Entry 8X9B (electron microscopy, 3.82 A resolution); this record covers chains K and L of the 16 polymer chains in the assembly.

# Chain K
Molecule: Genome polyprotein
From: Coxsackievirus A16
Reference sequence: A0A2S1BJ89 (A0A2S1BJ89_9ENTO); residues 1-242 here correspond to UniProt positions 324-565 (UniProt number = residue number + 323)
Amino-acid sequence (242 residues; numbered 1 to 242; the number before each row is that of its first residue):
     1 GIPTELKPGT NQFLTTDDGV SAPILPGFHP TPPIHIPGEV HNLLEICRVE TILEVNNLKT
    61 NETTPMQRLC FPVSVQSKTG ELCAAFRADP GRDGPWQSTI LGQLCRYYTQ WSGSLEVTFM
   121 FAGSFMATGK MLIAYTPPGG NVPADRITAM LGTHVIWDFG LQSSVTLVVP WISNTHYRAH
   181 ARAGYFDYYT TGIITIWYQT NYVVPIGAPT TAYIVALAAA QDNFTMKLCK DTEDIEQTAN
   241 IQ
Disordered / not traced: 1-5, 175-189, 233-242

# Chain L
Molecule: Genome polyprotein
From: Coxsackievirus A16
Reference sequence: A0A2S1BJ89 (A0A2S1BJ89_9ENTO); residues 1-254 here correspond to UniProt positions 70-323 (UniProt number = residue number + 69)
Amino-acid sequence (254 residues; each row starts with the number of its first residue):
     1 SPSAEACGYS DRVAQLTIGN STITTQEAAN IVIAYGEWPE YCPDTDATAV DKPTRPDVSV
    61 NRFFTLDTKS WAKDSKGWYW KFPDVLTEVG VFGQNAQFHY LYRSGFCVHV QCNASKFHQG
   121 ALLVAVLPEY VLGTIAGGTG NENSHPPYAT TQPGQVGAVL THPYVLDAGI PLSQLTVCPH
   181 QWINLRTNNC ATIIVPYMNT VPFDSALNHC NFGLLVIPVV PLDFNAGATS EIPITVTIAP
   241 MCAEFAGLRQ AVKQ
Disordered / not traced: 1-12, 43-57, 247-254

# How chain K and chain L interact
Pairs across the interface - 46 pairs, chain K then chain L:
  Thr128(K) - Asn113(L)
  Lys130(K) - Gln111(L)
  Lys130(K) - Asn113(L)
  Arg146(K) - Thr65(L)
  Arg146(K) - Leu66(L)  hydrogen bond (side chain-backbone)
  Arg146(K) - Asp67(L)
  Ile147(K) - Val89(L)  hydrophobic
  Ile147(K) - Gln155(L)
  Met150(K) - Arg62(L)  hydrogen bond (backbone-side chain)
  Met150(K) - Phe64(L)  hydrophobic
  Met150(K) - Thr65(L)
  Leu151(K) - Arg62(L)  hydrogen bond (backbone-side chain)
  Gly152(K) - Asn20(L)  hydrogen bond (backbone-side chain)
  Thr153(K) - Asn20(L)
  His154(K) - Asn20(L)
  His154(K) - Ser21(L)
  His154(K) - Thr22(L)
  His154(K) - Arg62(L)
  Val155(K) - Thr22(L)
  Ile156(K) - Thr22(L)  hydrogen bond (backbone-backbone)
  Ile156(K) - Thr65(L)
  Asp158(K) - Thr24(L)
  Asp158(K) - Asn113(L)
  Leu161(K) - Thr24(L)
  Leu161(K) - Gln26(L)
  Gln162(K) - Val13(L)
  Gln162(K) - Gln15(L)
  Gln162(K) - Thr24(L)
  Gln199(K) - Leu66(L)
  Gln199(K) - Thr68(L)  hydrogen bond
  Thr200(K) - Thr68(L)
  Thr200(K) - Pro233(L)
  Thr200(K) - Thr235(L)
  Asn201(K) - Glu231(L)
  Asn201(K) - Pro233(L)
  Tyr202(K) - Thr229(L)
  Val203(K) - Asn113(L)
  Val203(K) - Thr229(L)
  Val203(K) - Pro233(L)
  Val204(K) - Ala228(L)
  Val204(K) - Thr229(L)  hydrogen bond (backbone-side chain)
  Pro205(K) - Phe117(L)  hydrophobic
  Ile206(K) - Asn225(L)
  Ile206(K) - Ala226(L)
  Ile206(K) - Gly227(L)
  Ile206(K) - Ala228(L)
Other interface residues (no listed pair), chain K (24 interface residues in all): Met126, Gly129
Other interface residues (no listed pair), chain L (30 interface residues in all): Gly90, Ala114, Ser115, Ile232

# Overview
The interface between chain K and chain L involves 24 residues on one side and 30 on the other; the contacts
include 7 hydrogen bonds. Polar pairs include Arg146(K)-Leu66(L), Met150(K)-Arg62(L) and Leu151(K)-Arg62(L).
Chain K is Genome polyprotein and chain L is Genome polyprotein, both from Coxsackievirus A16; the structure,
Cryo-EM structure of coxsackievirus A16 empty particle in complex with Fab h1A6.2 (local refinement), was
determined by electron microscopy together with 8X95, 8X96, 8X97, 8X98, 8X99, 8X9A, 8YTB and 8YTJ from the
same study.
